PDB entry 6U3X | X-ray diffraction, 2.64 A resolution | chains A and B

# Chain A (and B)
Name: Proprotein convertase subtilisin/kexin type 9
From: Homo sapiens
Notes: EC 3.4.21.-; chain B of this document is another copy of the same molecule, construct and numbering; everything in this record applies to it too
UniProtKB: Q8NBP7 (PCSK9_HUMAN); numbering as in UniProt (aligned over 31-692)
Amino-acid sequence (707 residues; each row starts with the number of its first residue):
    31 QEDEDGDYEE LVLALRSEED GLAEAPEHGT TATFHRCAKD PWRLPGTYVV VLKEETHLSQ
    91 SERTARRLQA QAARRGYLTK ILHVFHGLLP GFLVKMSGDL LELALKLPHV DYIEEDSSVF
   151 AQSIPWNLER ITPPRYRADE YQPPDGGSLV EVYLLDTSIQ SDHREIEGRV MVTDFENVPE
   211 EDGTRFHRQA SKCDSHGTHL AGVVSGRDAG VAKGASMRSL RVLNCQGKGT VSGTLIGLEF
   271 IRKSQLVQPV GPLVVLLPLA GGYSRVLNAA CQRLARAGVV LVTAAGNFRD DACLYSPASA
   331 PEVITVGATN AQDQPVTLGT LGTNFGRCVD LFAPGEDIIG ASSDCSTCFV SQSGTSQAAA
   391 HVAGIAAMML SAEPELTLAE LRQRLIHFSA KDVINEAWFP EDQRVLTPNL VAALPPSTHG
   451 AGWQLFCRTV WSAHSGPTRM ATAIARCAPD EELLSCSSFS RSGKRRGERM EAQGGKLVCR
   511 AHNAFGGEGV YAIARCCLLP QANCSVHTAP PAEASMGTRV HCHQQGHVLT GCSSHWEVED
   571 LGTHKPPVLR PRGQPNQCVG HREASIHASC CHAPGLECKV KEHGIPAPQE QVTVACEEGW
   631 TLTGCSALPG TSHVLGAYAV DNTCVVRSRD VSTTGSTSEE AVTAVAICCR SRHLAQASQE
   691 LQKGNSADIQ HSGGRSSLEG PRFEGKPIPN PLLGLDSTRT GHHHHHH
Unresolved in the structure: 31-60, 153-737 (chain B: 31-152, 168-175, 213-219, 450-451, 572-583, 617-618, 640-641, 660-670, 683-737)
Construct notes: engineered mutation Ile474 (Val in Q8NBP7), Glu670 (Gly in Q8NBP7); expression tag (693-737)

# Interface between chain A and chain B
Contacting residue pairs (72; chain A residue first):
  Thr63(A) - Arg295(B)  hydrogen bond
  His65(A) - Arg295(B)  hydrogen bond
  Lys69(A) - Leu324(B)  hydrogen bond (side chain-backbone)
  Lys69(A) - Tyr325(B)
  Trp72(A) - Gly291(B)
  Trp72(A) - Gly292(B)
  Trp72(A) - Phe318(B)  hydrophobic
  Trp72(A) - Tyr325(B)  hydrophobic
  Leu74(A) - Thr260(B)
  Val79(A) - Leu265(B)  hydrophobic
  Val79(A) - Val296(B)  hydrophobic
  Val81(A) - Val296(B)  hydrophobic
  Glu84(A) - Arg303(B)
  His113(A) - Ile266(B)
  His113(A) - Glu269(B)  salt bridge
  Val114(A) - Glu269(B)
  Phe115(A) - Leu265(B)  hydrophobic
  Phe115(A) - Ile266(B)  hydrophobic
  Phe115(A) - Glu269(B)
  His116(A) - Glu269(B)  salt bridge
  His116(A) - Lys273(B)
  Gly117(A) - Arg272(B)
  Leu118(A) - Leu268(B)
  Leu118(A) - Glu269(B)
  Leu118(A) - Arg272(B)
  Leu118(A) - Ala300(B)
  Leu118(A) - Arg303(B)
  Leu118(A) - Leu304(B)  hydrophobic
  Leu119(A) - Val296(B)
  Leu119(A) - Ala299(B)  hydrophobic
  Leu119(A) - Ala300(B)
  Leu123(A) - Ser262(B)
  Tyr142(A) - Arg295(B)
  Tyr142(A) - Val296(B)
  Tyr142(A) - Ala299(B)
  Glu144(A) - Ser294(B)  hydrogen bond
  Glu144(A) - Arg295(B)  hydrogen bond (side chain-backbone)
  Glu144(A) - Val296(B)  hydrogen bond (side chain-backbone)
  Asp146(A) - Thr260(B)
  Asp146(A) - Val261(B)  hydrogen bond (side chain-backbone)
  Asp146(A) - Ser262(B)  hydrogen bond
  Ser147(A) - Thr260(B)
  Ser147(A) - Val261(B)  hydrogen bond (backbone-backbone)
  Ser148(A) - Lys258(B)
  Ser148(A) - Gly259(B)
  Ser148(A) - Gly291(B)
  Val149(A) - Lys258(B)
  Val149(A) - Gly259(B)  hydrogen bond (backbone-backbone)
  Val149(A) - Thr260(B)
  Val149(A) - Val261(B)  hydrophobic
  Val149(A) - Thr264(B)
  Val149(A) - Leu289(B)  hydrophobic
  Val149(A) - Ala290(B)
  Phe150(A) - Gly257(B)
  Phe150(A) - Lys258(B)
  Phe150(A) - Leu289(B)
  Phe150(A) - Ala290(B)  hydrogen bond (backbone-backbone)
  Ala151(A) - His226(B)
  Ala151(A) - Leu253(B)  hydrophobic
  Ala151(A) - Gly257(B)  hydrogen bond (backbone-backbone)
  Ala151(A) - Pro288(B)
  Gln152(A) - His226(B)
  Gln152(A) - Pro288(B)  hydrogen bond (backbone-backbone)
  Gln152(A) - Leu289(B)
  Gln152(A) - Ala290(B)
  Gln152(A) - Ala314(B)
  Gln152(A) - Gly316(B)
  Gln152(A) - Asn317(B)  hydrogen bond (side chain-backbone)
  Gln152(A) - Phe318(B)
  Gln152(A) - Gly384(B)
  Gln152(A) - Thr385(B)  hydrogen bond (backbone-backbone)
  Gln152(A) - Ser386(B)  hydrogen bond (backbone-side chain)
Interface residues without a listed pair, chain A (27 interface residues in all): Cys67, Asp141
Interface residues without a listed pair, chain B (37 interface residues in all): Gln387

# In short
The interface between chain A and chain B involves 27 residues on one side and 37 on the other, with 16
hydrogen bonds and 2 salt bridges. Among the polar pairs are His113(A)-Glu269(B), His116(A)-Glu269(B) and
Thr63(A)-Arg295(B).
Chain A and chain B are both Proprotein convertase subtilisin/kexin type 9 (Homo sapiens); the structure,
PCSK9 in complex with compound 2, was determined by X-ray diffraction (same publication as 6U26, 6U2N and
6U2P).
